PDB entry 8FJK | electron microscopy, 3.30 A resolution | chains H and I of the 44 polymer chains in the assembly

== Chain H (and I) ==
Protein: Major inner capsid protein VP3
Organism: Golden shiner reovirus
Notes: EC 3.6.4.13; chain I of this document is another copy of the same molecule, construct and numbering; everything in this record applies to it too
Reference sequence: Q8JU60 (CAPSD_AQRVC); residue numbers follow UniProt; this construct covers 77-1214
Sequence (1138 residues; row label = number of the first residue in the row):
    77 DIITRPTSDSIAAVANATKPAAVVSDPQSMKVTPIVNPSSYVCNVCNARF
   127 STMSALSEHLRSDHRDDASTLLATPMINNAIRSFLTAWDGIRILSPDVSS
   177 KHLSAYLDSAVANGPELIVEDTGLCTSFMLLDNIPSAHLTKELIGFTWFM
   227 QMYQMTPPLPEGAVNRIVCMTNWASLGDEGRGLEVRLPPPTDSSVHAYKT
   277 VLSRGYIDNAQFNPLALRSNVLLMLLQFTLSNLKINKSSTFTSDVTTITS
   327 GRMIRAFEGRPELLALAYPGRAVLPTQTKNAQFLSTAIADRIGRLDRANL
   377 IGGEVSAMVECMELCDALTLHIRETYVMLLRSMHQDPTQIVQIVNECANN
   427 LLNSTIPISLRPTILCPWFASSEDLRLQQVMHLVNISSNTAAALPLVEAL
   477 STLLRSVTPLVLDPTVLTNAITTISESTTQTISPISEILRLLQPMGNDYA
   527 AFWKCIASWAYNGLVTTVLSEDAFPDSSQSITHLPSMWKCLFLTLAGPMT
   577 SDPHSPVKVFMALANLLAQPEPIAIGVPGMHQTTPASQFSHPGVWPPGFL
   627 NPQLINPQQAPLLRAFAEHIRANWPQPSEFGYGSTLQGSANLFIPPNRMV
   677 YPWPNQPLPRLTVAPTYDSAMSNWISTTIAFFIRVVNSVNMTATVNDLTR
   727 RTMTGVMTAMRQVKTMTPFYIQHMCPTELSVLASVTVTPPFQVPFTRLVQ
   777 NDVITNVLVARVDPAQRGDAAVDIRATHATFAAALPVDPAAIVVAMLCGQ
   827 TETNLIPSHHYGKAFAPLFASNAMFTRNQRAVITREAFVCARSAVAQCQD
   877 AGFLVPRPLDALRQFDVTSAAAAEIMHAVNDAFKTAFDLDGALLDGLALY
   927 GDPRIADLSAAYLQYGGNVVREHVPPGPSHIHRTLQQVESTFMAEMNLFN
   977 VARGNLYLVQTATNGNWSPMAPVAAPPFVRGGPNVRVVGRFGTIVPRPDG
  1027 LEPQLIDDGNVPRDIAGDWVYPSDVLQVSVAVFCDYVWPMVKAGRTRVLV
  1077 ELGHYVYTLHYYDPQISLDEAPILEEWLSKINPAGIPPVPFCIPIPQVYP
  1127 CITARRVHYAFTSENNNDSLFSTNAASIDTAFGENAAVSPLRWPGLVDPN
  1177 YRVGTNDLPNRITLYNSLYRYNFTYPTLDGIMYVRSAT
Not modelled in the structure: 77-84 (chain I: 77-115, 142-174, 1214)
Curated features (UniProtKB/Swiss-Prot):
  - zinc finger: Tyr117 to His140 (C2H2-type)

== Chain H / chain I interface ==
Pairs across the interface (64):
  Tyr282(H) - Val321(I)
  Asn289(H) - Val321(I)  hydrogen bond (side chain-backbone)
  Leu291(H) - Val321(I)
  Leu291(H) - Thr322(I)
  Asp552(H) - Ala1213(I)
  Ser554(H) - His835(I)  hydrogen bond (backbone-side chain)
  Gln555(H) - His835(I)
  Gln595(H) - Arg686(I)  hydrogen bond (side chain-backbone)
  Gln595(H) - Leu687(I)
  Gln595(H) - Ser834(I)
  Pro596(H) - Arg686(I)
  Pro598(H) - Arg686(I)
  Met606(H) - Thr431(I)
  His607(H) - Asn426(I)  hydrogen bond
  His607(H) - Asn429(I)
  Thr609(H) - Asn429(I)
  Thr610(H) - Asn429(I)
  Pro611(H) - Asn429(I)
  Ser613(H) - Arg1211(I)
  Gln614(H) - Thr431(I)
  Gln614(H) - Tyr1209(I)
  Gln614(H) - Arg1211(I)  hydrogen bond
  His617(H) - Ile434(I)
  Ala719(H) - Asn830(I)
  Asp795(H) - Arg373(I)
  Asp795(H) - Ala374(I)
  Asp795(H) - Asn375(I)  hydrogen bond (side chain-backbone)
  Ala796(H) - Asn375(I)
  Ala796(H) - Leu376(I)
  Ala797(H) - Asn375(I)  hydrogen bond (backbone-backbone)
  Ala797(H) - Leu376(I)  hydrogen bond (backbone-backbone)
  Ala797(H) - Ile377(I)
  Ala797(H) - Gly378(I)
  Val798(H) - Leu376(I)  hydrogen bond (backbone-backbone)
  Val798(H) - Ile377(I)
  Val798(H) - Gly378(I)  hydrogen bond (backbone-backbone)
  Ile800(H) - Ile377(I)  hydrophobic
  Ala802(H) - Ser435(I)
  Thr803(H) - Ser435(I)  hydrogen bond (backbone-side chain)
  Thr803(H) - Leu436(I)
  His804(H) - Ser435(I)
  Ala805(H) - Tyr1209(I)
  Phe891(H) - Val321(I)  hydrophobic
  Thr894(H) - Ser319(I)
  Thr894(H) - Met329(I)
  Gly927(H) - Gly379(I)
  Arg1016(H) - Ser361(I)
  Arg1016(H) - Ala363(I)  hydrogen bond (side chain-backbone)
  Gly1018(H) - Pro351(I)
  Thr1019(H) - Leu350(I)  hydrogen bond (side chain-backbone)
  Thr1019(H) - Pro351(I)
  Thr1019(H) - Thr352(I)
  Thr1019(H) - Gln353(I)
  Ile1020(H) - Pro351(I)  hydrogen bond (backbone-backbone)
  Ile1020(H) - Thr352(I)
  Ile1020(H) - Gln353(I)  hydrogen bond (backbone-backbone)
  Val1021(H) - Gln353(I)
  Asp1050(H) - Thr323(I)
  Gln1053(H) - Thr323(I)
  Val1054(H) - Thr323(I)
  Val1054(H) - Ile324(I)  hydrophobic
  Tyr1062(H) - Trp224(I)
  Pro1109(H) - Thr322(I)
  Pro1109(H) - Thr323(I)  hydrogen bond (backbone-backbone)
Interface residues without a listed pair, chain H (49 interface residues in all): Glu547, Val620, Asp799, Phe1017, Pro1022, Ile1032, Ala1057, Val1058, Ala1110
Interface residues without a listed pair, chain I (39 interface residues in all): Tyr229, Ala348, Glu380, Pro433, Ile1154

== Summary ==
The interface between chain H and chain I involves 49 residues on one side and 39 on the other, with 16
hydrogen bonds. Polar pairs include Asn289(H)-Val321(I), Ser554(H)-His835(I) and Gln595(H)-Arg686(I).
Chain H and chain I are both Major inner capsid protein VP3 (Golden shiner reovirus); the structure, Golden
Shiner Reovirus Core Polar Vertex, was determined by electron microscopy (same publication as 8FJL).
